Entry 1RFG (X-ray diffraction, 2.90 A resolution); this record covers chain E.

# Chain E
Molecule: Purine nucleoside phosphorylase
From: Homo sapiens
Notes: EC 2.4.2.1
UniProtKB: P00491 (PNPH_HUMAN); numbering as in UniProt (aligned over 2-289)
Chain sequence (288 residues; row label = number of the first residue in the row):
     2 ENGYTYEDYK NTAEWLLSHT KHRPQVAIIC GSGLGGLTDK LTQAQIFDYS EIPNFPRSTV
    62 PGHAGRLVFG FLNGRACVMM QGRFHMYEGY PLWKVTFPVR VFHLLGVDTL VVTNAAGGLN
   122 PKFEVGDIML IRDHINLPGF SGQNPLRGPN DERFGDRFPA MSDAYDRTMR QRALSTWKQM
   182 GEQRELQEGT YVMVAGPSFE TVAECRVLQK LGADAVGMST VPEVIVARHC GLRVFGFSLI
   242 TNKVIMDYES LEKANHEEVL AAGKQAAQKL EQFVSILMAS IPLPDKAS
Residues lining bound ligands: guanosine (GMP): H86, Y88, A116, A117, G118, F159, V195, F200, E201, V217, G218, M219, T242, N243, V245, A255, H257
Curated features (UniProtKB/Swiss-Prot):
  - binding site (phosphate): S33, H64, R84 to H86, A116, S220
  - binding site (a purine D-ribonucleoside): Y88, E201, M219, N243, H257
  - site: N243 (Important for substrate specificity)
  - modified residue: S251 (Phosphoserine)
  - natural variant: S51 (G51S: this construct carries the variant), E89 (E89K: In PNPD), D128 (D128G: In PNPD), A174 (A174P: In PNPD), Y192 (Y192C: In PNPD), R234 (R234P: In PNPD)
  - mutagenesis: H64 (H64W: Reduces catalytic activity towards inosine), E201 (E201A/Q: Severe loss of catalytic activity), N243 (N243A: Reduces catalytic activity; N243D: Reduces catalytic activity towards inosine, hypoxanthine, guanosine and guanine. Increases catalytic activity towards adenosine and adenine), H257 (H257W: Reduces catalytic activity towards inosine)

# Summary
Ligands of chain E: guanosine. UniProt lists 7 phosphate-binding residues, 5 purine D-ribonucleoside-binding
residues and 4 mutagenesis sites.
Chain E is Purine nucleoside phosphorylase (Homo sapiens); the structure, Crystal Structure of Human Purine
Nucleoside Phosphorylase Complexed with Guanosine, was determined by X-ray diffraction (same publication as
1V41 and 1V45).
